7TEO - chains N and V of the 30 polymer chains in the assembly; structure by electron microscopy, 2.97 A resolution.

== Chain N ==
Name: Proteasome subunit beta type-7
From: Saccharomyces cerevisiae S288C
Notes: EC 3.4.25.1
UniProt: P30657 (PSB7_YEAST); numbering as in UniProt (aligned over 1-266)
Sequence (266 residues; each row starts with the number of its first residue):
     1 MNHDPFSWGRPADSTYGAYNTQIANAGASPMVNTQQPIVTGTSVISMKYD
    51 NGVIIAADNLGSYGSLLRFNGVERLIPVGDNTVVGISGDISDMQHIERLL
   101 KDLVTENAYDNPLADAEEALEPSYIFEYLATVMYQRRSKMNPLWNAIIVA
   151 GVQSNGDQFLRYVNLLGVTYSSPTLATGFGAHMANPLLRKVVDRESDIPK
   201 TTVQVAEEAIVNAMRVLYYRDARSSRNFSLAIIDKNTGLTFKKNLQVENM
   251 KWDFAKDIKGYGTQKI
Not modelled in the structure: 1-33, 264-266

== Chain V ==
Name: Proteasome subunit beta type-1
From: Saccharomyces cerevisiae S288C
Notes: EC 3.4.25.1
UniProt: P38624 (PSB1_YEAST); numbering as in UniProt (aligned over 1-215)
Sequence (215 residues; each row starts with the number of its first residue):
     1 MNGIQVDINRLKKGEVSLGTSIMAVTFKDGVILGADSRTTTGAYIANRVT
    51 DKLTRVHDKIWCCRSGSAADTQAIADIVQYHLELYTSQYGTPSTETAASV
   101 FKELCYENKDNLTAGIIVAGYDDKNKGEVYTIPLGGSVHKLPYAIAGSGS
   151 TFIYGYCDKNFRENMSKEETVDFIKHSLSQAIKWDGSSGGVIRMVVLTAA
   201 GVERLIFYPDEYEQL
Not modelled in the structure: 1-19
From the paper describing this entry:
  - catalytic residues: Thr-20 (citing earlier work)

== Interface between chain N and chain V ==
Pairs across the interface (48; chain N residue first):
  Ser-65(N) / Trp-184(V)
  Ser-65(N) / Asp-185(V)
  Ser-65(N) / Gly-186(V)  hydrogen bond (backbone-backbone)
  Leu-66(N) / Phe-152(V)  hydrophobic
  Leu-66(N) / Trp-184(V)
  Leu-67(N) / Lys-183(V)
  Leu-67(N) / Trp-184(V)  hydrogen bond (backbone-backbone)
  Leu-67(N) / Gly-186(V)
  Arg-68(N) / Trp-184(V)
  Phe-179(N) / Ala-43(V)  hydrophobic
  Phe-179(N) / Tyr-44(V)  hydrophobic
  Tyr-219(N) / Ile-45(V)
  Tyr-219(N) / Arg-48(V)
  Arg-220(N) / Tyr-44(V)
  Arg-220(N) / Ile-45(V)  hydrogen bond (side chain-backbone)
  Arg-220(N) / Ala-46(V)  hydrogen bond (side chain-backbone)
  Arg-220(N) / Asn-47(V)
  Asp-221(N) / Ala-43(V)
  Asp-221(N) / Ile-45(V)
  Ala-222(N) / Ala-43(V)  hydrogen bond (backbone-backbone)
  Ala-222(N) / Ile-45(V)
  Ala-222(N) / Gly-186(V)
  Arg-223(N) / Ala-43(V)
  Lys-251(N) / Arg-48(V)  hydrogen bond (backbone-side chain)
  Trp-252(N) / Arg-48(V)
  Trp-252(N) / Gly-190(V)
  Trp-252(N) / Val-191(V)  hydrophobic
  Trp-252(N) / Tyr-208(V)
  Trp-252(N) / Pro-209(V)
  Asp-253(N) / Tyr-208(V)
  Phe-254(N) / Arg-48(V)
  Phe-254(N) / Val-49(V)  hydrophobic
  Ala-255(N) / Val-49(V)  hydrophobic
  Ala-255(N) / Arg-193(V)  hydrogen bond (backbone-side chain)
  Ala-255(N) / Ile-206(V)
  Lys-256(N) / Ile-206(V)
  Lys-256(N) / Tyr-208(V)
  Ile-258(N) / Val-49(V)  hydrophobic
  Ile-258(N) / Asp-51(V)
  Ile-258(N) / Arg-193(V)
  Lys-259(N) / Asp-51(V)
  Gly-260(N) / Asp-51(V)
  Tyr-261(N) / Thr-54(V)
  Tyr-261(N) / Arg-64(V)
  Tyr-261(N) / Gln-72(V)
  Tyr-261(N) / Ala-75(V)
  Tyr-261(N) / Asp-76(V)  hydrogen bond
  Tyr-261(N) / Gln-79(V)
Also at the interface, not in a pair above, chain N (24 interface residues in all): Met-183, Tyr-218, Arg-226, Met-250
Also at the interface, not in a pair above, chain V (29 interface residues in all): Arg-38, Thr-40, Arg-204, Glu-213

== In short ==
The interface between chain N and chain V involves 24 residues on one side and 29 on the other, with 8
hydrogen bonds. Polar contacts include Arg-220(N)/Ile-45(V), Arg-220(N)/Ala-46(V) and Lys-251(N)/Arg-48(V).
The paper reports the catalytic residue Thr-20(V).
Chain N is Proteasome subunit beta type-7 and chain V is Proteasome subunit beta type-1, both from
Saccharomyces cerevisiae S288C; the structure, Cryo-EM structure of the 20S Alpha 3 Deletion proteasome core
particle in complex with FUB1, was determined by electron microscopy together with 7TEJ from the same study.
